Entry 1FF9 (X-ray diffraction, 2.00 A resolution); this record covers chain A.

== Chain A ==
Molecule: Saccharopine reductase
Organism: Magnaporthe grisea
Notes: EC 1.5.1.7
UniProtKB: Q9P4R4 (LYS9_MAGGR); numbering as in UniProt (aligned over 1-450)
Chain sequence (450 residues; row label = number of the first residue in the row):
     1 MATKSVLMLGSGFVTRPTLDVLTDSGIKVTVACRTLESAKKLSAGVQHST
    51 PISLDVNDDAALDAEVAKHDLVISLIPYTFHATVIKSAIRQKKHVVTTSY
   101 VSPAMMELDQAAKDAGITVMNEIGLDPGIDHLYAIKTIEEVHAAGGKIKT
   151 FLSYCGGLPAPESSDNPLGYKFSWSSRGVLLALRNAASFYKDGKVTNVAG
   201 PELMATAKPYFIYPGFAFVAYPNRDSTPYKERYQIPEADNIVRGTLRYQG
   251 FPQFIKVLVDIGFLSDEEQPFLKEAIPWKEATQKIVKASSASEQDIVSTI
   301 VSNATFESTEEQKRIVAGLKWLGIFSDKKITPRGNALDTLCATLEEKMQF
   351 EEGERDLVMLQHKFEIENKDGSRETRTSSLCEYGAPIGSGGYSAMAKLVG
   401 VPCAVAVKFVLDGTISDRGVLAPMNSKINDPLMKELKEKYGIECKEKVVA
Unresolved in the structure: 1, 78-79
Curated features (UniProtKB/Swiss-Prot):
  - binding site (NADP(+)): Ser-11 to Val-14, Cys-33 to Thr-35, Asp-55, Val-56, Ile-76, Thr-98, Ser-99, Leu-125 to Pro-127, Ser-175
  - binding site (L-saccharopine): Ser-99, Tyr-100, Asp-126, Arg-224, Thr-245 to Arg-247
  - natural variant: Glu-140 (E140G: In strain: 4091-5-8), Leu-398 (L398F: In strain: 4091-5-8)

== In short ==
UniProt lists 16 NADP+-binding residues and 7 L-saccharopine-binding residues.
Chain A is Saccharopine reductase (Magnaporthe grisea); the structure, Apo saccharopine reductase, was
determined by X-ray diffraction (same publication as 1E5Q and 1E5L).
